9MMH - chains A and B; structure by X-ray diffraction, 2.04 A resolution.

== Chain A (and B) ==
Name: Phosphoglycerate mutase
Source organism: Aquifex aeolicus
Notes: chain B of this document is another copy of the same molecule, construct and numbering; everything in this record applies to it too
Reference sequence: O67630 (O67630_AQUAE); residues 1-203 here correspond to UniProt positions 18-220 (UniProt number = residue number + 17)
Amino-acid sequence (203 residues; numbered 1 to 203; the number before each row is that of its first residue):
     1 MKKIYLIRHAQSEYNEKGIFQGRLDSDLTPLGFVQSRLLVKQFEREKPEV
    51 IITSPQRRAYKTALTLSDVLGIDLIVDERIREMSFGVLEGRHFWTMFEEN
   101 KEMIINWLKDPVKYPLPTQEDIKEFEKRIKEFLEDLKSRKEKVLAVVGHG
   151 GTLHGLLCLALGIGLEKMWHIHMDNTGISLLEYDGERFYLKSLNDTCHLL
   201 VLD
What the authors report for this chain:
  - catalytic residues: Arg-8, His-9, Asn-15, Arg-58, Glu-82, His-149 (proposed by the authors, not directly observed)
  - binding site for sulfate ion: Arg-8, His-9, Arg-58, His-149
  - specificity-determining residues: Tyr-14 to Leu-24, Phe-85 to Glu-120, Trp-169 (proposed by the authors, not directly observed)
  - binding site for sulfate ion: Asn-15 (proposed by the authors, not directly observed)

== How chain A and chain B interact ==
Residue-residue contacts (39):
  Arg-45(A) with Asp-203(B), salt bridge
  Leu-108(A) with Arg-187(B), hydrogen bond (backbone-side chain)
  Lys-109(A) with Arg-187(B)
  Leu-161(A) with Lys-167(B), hydrogen bond (backbone-side chain); His-170(B)
  Gly-162(A) with Lys-167(B)
  Ile-163(A) with Ile-163(B), hydrophobic
  Lys-167(A) with Leu-161(B), hydrogen bond (side chain-backbone); Gly-162(B)
  Trp-169(A) with Arg-187(B), hydrogen bond (backbone-side chain); Tyr-189(B)
  His-170(A) with Leu-161(B); Arg-187(B), hydrogen bond; Phe-188(B); Tyr-189(B); Leu-190(B), hydrogen bond (backbone-backbone)
  Ile-171(A) with Leu-190(B)
  His-172(A) with Leu-190(B), hydrogen bond (backbone-backbone); Lys-191(B)
  Arg-187(A) with Leu-108(B), hydrogen bond (side chain-backbone); Lys-109(B); Trp-169(B), hydrogen bond (side chain-backbone); His-170(B), hydrogen bond
  Tyr-189(A) with His-170(B)
  Leu-190(A) with His-170(B), hydrogen bond (backbone-backbone); Ile-171(B); His-172(B), hydrogen bond (backbone-backbone); Leu-193(B)
  Lys-191(A) with His-172(B); Asn-194(B), hydrogen bond (backbone-side chain)
  Ser-192(A) with Leu-193(B)
  Leu-193(A) with Leu-190(B), hydrophobic; Ser-192(B); Leu-193(B), hydrogen bond (backbone-backbone)
  Asn-194(A) with Lys-191(B), hydrogen bond (side chain-backbone)
  Cys-197(A) with Cys-197(B), hydrogen bond; Leu-200(B), hydrophobic
  Leu-200(A) with Cys-197(B), hydrophobic
  Asp-203(A) with Arg-45(B), salt bridge
Interface residues without a listed pair, chain A (22 interface residues in all): Phe-188

== Overview ==
The chain A/chain B interface involves 22 residues from each chain, with 16 hydrogen bonds and 2 salt bridges.
Polar contacts include Arg-45(A)/Asp-203(B), Leu-108(A)/Arg-187(B) and Leu-161(A)/Lys-167(B). The paper
reports catalytic residues Arg-8(A), His-9(A) and Asn-15(A) among others; a binding site for sulfate ion at
Arg-8(A), His-9(A) and Arg-58(A) among others.
Both chains are Phosphoglycerate mutase (Aquifex aeolicus). Entry 9MMH (HFP (histidine family phosphatase)
that catalyzes essential dephosphorylation for riboflavin biosynthesis) was determined by X-ray diffraction,
deposited together with 9MMI.
